7SZJ - chains D and E of the 8 polymer chains in the assembly; structure by electron microscopy, 3.11 A resolution.

[Chain D]
Protein: DNA-directed RNA polymerase subunit beta'
Source organism: Escherichia coli K-12
Notes: EC 2.7.7.6
UniProt: P0A8T7 (RPOC_ECOLI); numbering as in UniProt (aligned over 1-1407)
Chain sequence (1407 residues; numbered 1 to 1407; the number before each row is that of its first residue):
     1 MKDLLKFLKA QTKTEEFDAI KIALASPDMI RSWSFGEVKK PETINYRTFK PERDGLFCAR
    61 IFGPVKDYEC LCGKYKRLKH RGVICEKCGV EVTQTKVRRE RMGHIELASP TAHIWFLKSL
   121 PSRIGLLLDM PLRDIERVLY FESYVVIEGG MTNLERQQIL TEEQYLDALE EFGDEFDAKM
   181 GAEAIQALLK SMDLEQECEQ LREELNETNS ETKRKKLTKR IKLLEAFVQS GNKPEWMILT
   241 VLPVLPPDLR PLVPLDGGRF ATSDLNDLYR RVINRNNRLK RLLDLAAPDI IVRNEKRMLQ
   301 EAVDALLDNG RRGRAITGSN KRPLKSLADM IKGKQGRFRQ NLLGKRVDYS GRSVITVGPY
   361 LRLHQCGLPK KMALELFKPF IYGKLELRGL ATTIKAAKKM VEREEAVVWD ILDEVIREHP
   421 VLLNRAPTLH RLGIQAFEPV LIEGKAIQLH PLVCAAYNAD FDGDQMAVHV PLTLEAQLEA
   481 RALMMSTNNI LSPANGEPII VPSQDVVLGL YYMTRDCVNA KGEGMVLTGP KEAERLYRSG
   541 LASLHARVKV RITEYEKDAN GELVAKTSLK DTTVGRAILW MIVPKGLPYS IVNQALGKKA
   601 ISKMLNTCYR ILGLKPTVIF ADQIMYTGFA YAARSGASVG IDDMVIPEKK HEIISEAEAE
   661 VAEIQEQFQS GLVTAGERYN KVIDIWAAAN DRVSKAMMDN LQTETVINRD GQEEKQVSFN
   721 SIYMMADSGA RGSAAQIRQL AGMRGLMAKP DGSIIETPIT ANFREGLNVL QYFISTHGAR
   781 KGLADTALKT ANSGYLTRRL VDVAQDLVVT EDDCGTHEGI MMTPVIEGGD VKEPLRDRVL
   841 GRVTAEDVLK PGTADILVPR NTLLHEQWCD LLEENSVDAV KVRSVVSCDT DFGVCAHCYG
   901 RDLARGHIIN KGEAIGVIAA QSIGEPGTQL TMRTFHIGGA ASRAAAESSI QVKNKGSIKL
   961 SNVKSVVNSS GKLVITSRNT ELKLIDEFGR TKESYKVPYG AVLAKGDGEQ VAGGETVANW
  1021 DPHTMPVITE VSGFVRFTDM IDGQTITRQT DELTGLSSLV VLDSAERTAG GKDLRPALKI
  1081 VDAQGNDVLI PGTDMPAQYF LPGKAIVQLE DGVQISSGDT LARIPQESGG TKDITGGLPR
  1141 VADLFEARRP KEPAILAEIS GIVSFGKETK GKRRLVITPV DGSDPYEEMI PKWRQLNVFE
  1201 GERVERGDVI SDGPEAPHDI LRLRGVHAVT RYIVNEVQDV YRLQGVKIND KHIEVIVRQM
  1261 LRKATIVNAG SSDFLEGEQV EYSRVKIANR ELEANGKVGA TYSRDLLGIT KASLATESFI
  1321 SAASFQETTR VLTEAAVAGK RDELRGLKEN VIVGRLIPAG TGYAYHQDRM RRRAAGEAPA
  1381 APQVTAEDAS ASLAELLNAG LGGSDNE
Disordered / not traced: 1-13, 932-945, 1126-1134, 1377-1407
Swiss-Prot annotation at these positions:
  - binding site (Zn(2+)): C70, C72, C85, C88, C814, C888, C895, C898
  - binding site (Mg(2+)): D460, D462, D464
  - modified residue: K983 (N6-acetyllysine)
  - mutagenesis: Q504 (Q504P: Resistant to antibiotics salinamide A and B), N690 (N690D: Resistant to antibiotics salinamide A and B), M697 (M697V: Resistant to antibiotics salinamide A and B), A735 (A735T: Resistant to antibiotics salinamide A and B), R738 (R738C/H/P/S: Resistant to antibiotics salinamide A and B), A748 (A748E: Resistant to antibiotics salinamide A and B), P758 (P758S/T: Resistant to antibiotics salinamide A and B), F763 (F763C: Resistant to antibiotics salinamide A and B), S775 (S775A: Resistant to antibiotics salinamide A and B), A779 (A779T/V: Resistant to antibiotics salinamide A and B), R780 (R780C: Resistant to antibiotics salinamide A and B), G782 (G782A/C: Resistant to antibiotics salinamide A and B), 1 further mutagenesis entry in UniProt
Bound ions: Zn2+ site 1: C70, C72, C85, C88; Mg2+: D460, D462, D464; Zn2+ site 2: C814, C888, C895, C898

[Chain E]
Protein: DNA-directed RNA polymerase subunit omega
Source organism: Escherichia coli K-12
Notes: EC 2.7.7.6
UniProt: P0A800 (RPOZ_ECOLI); numbering as in UniProt (aligned over 1-91)
Chain sequence (91 residues; row label = number of the first residue in the row):
     1 MARVTVQDAV EKIGNRFDLV LVAARRARQM QVGGKDPLVP EENDKTTVIA LREIEEGLIN
    61 NQILDVRERQ EQQEQEAAEL QAVTAIAEGR R
Disordered / not traced: 1, 78-91

[Interface between chain D and chain E]
Pairs across the interface - 33 pairs, chain D then chain E:
  H364(D) with V4(E)
  E414(D) with K45(E)
  R417(D) with N43(E), hydrogen bond (side chain-backbone); D44(E), salt bridge
  E418(D) with A2(E); D44(E); K45(E); V48(E)
  L474(D) with A27(E), hydrophobic; R28(E); T47(E)
  E475(D) with A24(E); R28(E), salt bridge
  L478(D) with V20(E); A23(E); A24(E); T47(E)
  E479(D) with V20(E)
  R481(D) with R3(E), hydrogen bond (side chain-backbone); L51(E)
  A482(D) with R16(E), hydrogen bond (backbone-side chain); V20(E), hydrophobic
  T487(D) with V4(E), hydrogen bond (side chain-backbone); T5(E)
  N488(D) with R16(E)
  L614(D) with T5(E)
  K615(D) with T5(E); Q7(E)
  R905(D) with R16(E)
  N910(D) with N15(E)
  E913(D) with F17(E)
  G1360(D) with F17(E)
  T1361(D) with L21(E)
Other interface residues (no listed pair), chain D (26 interface residues in all): V415, H419, T473, Q477, L483, K911, A1364
Other interface residues (no listed pair), chain E (25 interface residues in all): V6, D8, G14, Q31, T46

[Overview]
The interface between chain D and chain E involves 26 residues on one side and 25 on the other, with 4
hydrogen bonds and 2 salt bridges. Polar contacts include R417(D)-D44(E), E475(D)-R28(E) and R417(D)-N43(E).
Chain D is DNA-directed RNA polymerase subunit beta' and chain E is DNA-directed RNA polymerase subunit omega,
both from Escherichia coli K-12; the structure, Cryo-EM structure of Rifamycin bound to E. coli RNAP and
rrnBP1 promoter complex, was determined by electron microscopy together with 7SZK from the same study.
